5UAJ - chains D and F of the 6 polymer chains in the assembly; structure by X-ray diffraction, 3.92 A resolution.

[Chain D]
Molecule: DNA-directed RNA polymerase subunit beta'
Source organism: Escherichia coli (strain K12)
Notes: EC 2.7.7.6
UniProtKB: P0A8T7 (RPOC_ECOLI); residues 1-1407 here = UniProt positions 1-1407
Sequence (1407 residues; each row starts with the number of its first residue):
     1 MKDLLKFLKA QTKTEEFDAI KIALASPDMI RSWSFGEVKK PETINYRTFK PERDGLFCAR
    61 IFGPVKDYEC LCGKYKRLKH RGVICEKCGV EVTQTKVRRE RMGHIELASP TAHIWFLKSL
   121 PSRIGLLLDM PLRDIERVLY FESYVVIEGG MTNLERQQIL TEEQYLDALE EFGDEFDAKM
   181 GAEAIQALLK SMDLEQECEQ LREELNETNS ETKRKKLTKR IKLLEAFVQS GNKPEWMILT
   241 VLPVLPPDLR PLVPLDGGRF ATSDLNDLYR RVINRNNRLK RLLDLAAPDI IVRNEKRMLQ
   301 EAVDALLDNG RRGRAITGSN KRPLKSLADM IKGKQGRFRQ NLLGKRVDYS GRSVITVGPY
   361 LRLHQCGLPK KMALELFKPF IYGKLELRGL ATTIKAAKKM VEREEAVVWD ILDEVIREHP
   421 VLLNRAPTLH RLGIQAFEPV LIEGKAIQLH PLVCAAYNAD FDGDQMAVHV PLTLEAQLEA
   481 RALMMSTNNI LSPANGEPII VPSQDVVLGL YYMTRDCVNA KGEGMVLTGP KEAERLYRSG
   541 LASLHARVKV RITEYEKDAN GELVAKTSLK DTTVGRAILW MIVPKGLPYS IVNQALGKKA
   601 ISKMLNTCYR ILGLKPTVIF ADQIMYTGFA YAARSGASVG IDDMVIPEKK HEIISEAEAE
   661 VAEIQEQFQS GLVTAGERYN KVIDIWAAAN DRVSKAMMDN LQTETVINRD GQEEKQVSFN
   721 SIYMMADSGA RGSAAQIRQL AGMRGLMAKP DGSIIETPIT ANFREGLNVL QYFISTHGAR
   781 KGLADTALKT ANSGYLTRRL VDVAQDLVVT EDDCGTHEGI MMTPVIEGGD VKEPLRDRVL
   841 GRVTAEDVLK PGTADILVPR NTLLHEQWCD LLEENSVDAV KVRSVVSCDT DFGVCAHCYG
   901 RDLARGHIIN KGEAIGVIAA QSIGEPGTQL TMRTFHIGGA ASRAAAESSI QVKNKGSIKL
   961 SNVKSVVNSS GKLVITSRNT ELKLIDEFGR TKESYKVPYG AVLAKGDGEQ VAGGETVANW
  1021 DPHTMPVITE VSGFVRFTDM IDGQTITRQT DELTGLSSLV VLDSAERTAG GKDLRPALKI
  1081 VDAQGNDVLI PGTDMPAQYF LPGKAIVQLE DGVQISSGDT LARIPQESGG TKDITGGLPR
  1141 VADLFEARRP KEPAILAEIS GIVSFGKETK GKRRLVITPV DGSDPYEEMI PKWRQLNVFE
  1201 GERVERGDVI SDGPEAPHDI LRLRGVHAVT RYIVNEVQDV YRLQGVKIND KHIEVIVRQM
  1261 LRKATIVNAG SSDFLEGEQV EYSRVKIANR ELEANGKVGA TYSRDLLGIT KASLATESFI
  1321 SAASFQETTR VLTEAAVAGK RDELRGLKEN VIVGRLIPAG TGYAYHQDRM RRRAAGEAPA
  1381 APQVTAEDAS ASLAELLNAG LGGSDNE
Disordered / not traced: 1-7, 932-1134, 1377-1407
Bound ions: Zn2+ site 1: C70, C72, C85; Mg2+ near D462 (its only coordinating residue here); Zn2+ site 2: C814, C888, C895, C898
Curated features (UniProtKB/Swiss-Prot):
  - binding site (Zn(2+)): C70, C72, C85, C88, C814, C888, C895, C898
  - binding site (Mg(2+)): D460, D462, D464
  - modified residue: K983 (N6-acetyllysine)
  - mutagenesis: Q504 (Q504P: Resistant to antibiotics salinamide A and B), N690 (N690D: Resistant to antibiotics salinamide A and B), M697 (M697V: Resistant to antibiotics salinamide A and B), A735 (A735T: Resistant to antibiotics salinamide A and B), R738 (R738C/H/P/S: Resistant to antibiotics salinamide A and B), A748 (A748E: Resistant to antibiotics salinamide A and B), P758 (P758S/T: Resistant to antibiotics salinamide A and B), F763 (F763C: Resistant to antibiotics salinamide A and B), S775 (S775A: Resistant to antibiotics salinamide A and B), A779 (A779T/V: Resistant to antibiotics salinamide A and B), R780 (R780C: Resistant to antibiotics salinamide A and B), G782 (G782A/C: Resistant to antibiotics salinamide A and B), 1 further mutagenesis entry in UniProt

[Chain F]
Molecule: RNA polymerase sigma factor RpoD
Source organism: Escherichia coli (strain K12)
UniProtKB: P00579 (RPOD_ECOLI); numbering as in UniProt (aligned over 1-613)
Sequence (613 residues; each row starts with the number of its first residue):
     1 MEQNPQSQLK LLVTRGKEQG YLTYAEVNDH LPEDIVDSDQ IEDIIQMIND MGIQVMEEAP
    61 DADDLMLAEN TADEDAAEAA AQVLSSVESE IGRTTDPVRM YMREMGTVEL LTREGEIDIA
   121 KRIEDGINQV QCSVAEYPEA ITYLLEQYDR VEAEEARLSD LITGFVDPNA EEDLAPTATH
   181 VGSELSQEDL DDDEDEDEED GDDDSADDDN SIDPELAREK FAELRAQYVV TRDTIKAKGR
   241 SHATAQEEIL KLSEVFKQFR LVPKQFDYLV NSMRVMMDRV RTQERLIMKL CVEQCKMPKK
   301 NFITLFTGNE TSDTWFNAAI AMNKPWSEKL HDVSEEVHRA LQKLQQIEEE TGLTIEQVKD
   361 INRRMSIGEA KARRAKKEMV EANLRLVISI AKKYTNRGLQ FLDLIQEGNI GLMKAVDKFE
   421 YRRGYKFSTY ATWWIRQAIT RSIADQARTI RIPVHMIETI NKLNRISRQM LQEMGREPTP
   481 EELAERMLMP EDKIRKVLKI AKEPISMETP IGDDEDSHLG DFIEDTTLEL PLDSATTESL
   541 RAATHDVLAG LTAREAKVLR MRFGIDMNTD YTLEEVGKQF DVTRERIRQI EAKALRKLRH
   601 PSRSEVLRSF LDD
Disordered / not traced: 1-93, 168-212, 237-242, 613
Curated features (UniProtKB/Swiss-Prot):
  - DNA-binding region: L573 to A592 (H-T-H motif)
  - region: R584 to R599 (Interaction with anti-sigma factors)
  - motif: D403 to Q406 (Interaction with polymerase core subunit RpoC)
  - site: R562 (Interaction with anti-sigma factors)
  - mutagenesis: A553 (A553D: Disrupts the interaction with Escherichia phage lambda antitermination protein Q), R596 (R596D/E: 2-fold reduction in activation of class II Crp-dependent promoters)

[Chain D / chain F interface]
Contacting residue pairs (81):
  E42(D) with R451(F), salt bridge
  T43(D) with T449(F), hydrogen bond (side chain-backbone)
  I44(D) with I450(F), hydrophobic
  Y46(D) with R451(F); I452(F), hydrophobic; P453(F); I500(F)
  K96(D) with L528(F)
  R133(D) with T94(F); T95(F)
  E136(D) with T95(F)
  Y140(D) with T95(F); M100(F), hydrophobic
  E142(D) with M100(F)
  P251(D) with M507(F)
  G257(D) with K499(F)
  G258(D) with K499(F)
  R259(D) with K502(F); I505(F)
  F260(D) with P504(F); I505(F), hydrogen bond (backbone-backbone)
  A261(D) with I505(F)
  T262(D) with I505(F), hydrogen bond (backbone-backbone); S506(F); M507(F), hydrogen bond (backbone-backbone)
  S263(D) with M507(F)
  D264(D) with S506(F), hydrogen bond; E508(F)
  R270(D) with Q446(F), hydrogen bond (side chain-backbone); A447(F); R448(F), hydrogen bond (side chain-backbone); T449(F)
  R271(D) with Q400(F)
  N274(D) with Q446(F), hydrogen bond
  R275(D) with Q400(F); D403(F), salt bridge
  R278(D) with D403(F), salt bridge; Q406(F); E407(F), salt bridge; I410(F)
  R281(D) with E407(F), salt bridge; I410(F)
  L282(D) with M413(F), hydrophobic
  L285(D) with M413(F), hydrophobic
  A286(D) with R373(F); K377(F), hydrogen bond (backbone-side chain)
  A287(D) with K377(F); M413(F), hydrophobic
  P288(D) with K377(F)
  I290(D) with E381(F)
  I291(D) with Q406(F); N409(F)
  R293(D) with E104(F), salt bridge
  N294(D) with Y101(F); L402(F); Q406(F)
  E295(D) with Q406(F)
  R297(D) with M100(F), hydrogen bond (side chain-backbone); Y101(F); E104(F), salt bridge
  M298(D) with L402(F), hydrophobic; D403(F); Q406(F)
  E301(D) with P97(F)
  R322(D) with P510(F)
  K325(D) with E508(F), salt bridge
  F338(D) with D516(F)
  T392(D) with E605(F); V606(F)
  T393(D) with S539(F), hydrogen bond; S609(F); F610(F)
  I394(D) with T536(F); S539(F)
  K395(D) with T536(F); S609(F); F610(F); D612(F), salt bridge
  A396(D) with S609(F)
  K399(D) with S609(F), hydrogen bond (side chain-backbone); L611(F), hydrogen bond (side chain-backbone)
Other interface residues (no listed pair), chain D (57 interface residues in all): N45, R47, F49, E52, T95, F141, V253, M330, K378, Y382, K398
Other interface residues (no listed pair), chain F (52 interface residues in all): V380, L384, M456, L519, I523, T527, L532, D533

[In short]
Chain D and chain F form an interface of 57 and 52 residues respectively; the contacts include 13 hydrogen
bonds and 9 salt bridges. Among the polar pairs are E42(D)-R451(F), R275(D)-D403(F) and R278(D)-D403(F).
Here chain D is DNA-directed RNA polymerase subunit beta' and chain F is RNA polymerase sigma factor RpoD,
both from Escherichia coli (strain K12). Entry 5UAJ (Escherichia coli RNA polymerase RpoB S531L mutant) was
determined by X-ray diffraction, deposited together with 5UAG, 5UAC, 5UAH, 5UAL and 5UAQ.
